PDB entry 1CF3 | X-ray diffraction, 1.90 A resolution | chain A

# Chain A
Protein: Protein (glucose oxidase)
Source organism: Aspergillus niger
Notes: EC 1.1.3.4
Reference sequence: P13006 (GOX_ASPNG); numbering as in UniProt (aligned over 1-583)
Sequence (583 residues; numbered 1 to 583; the number before each row is that of its first residue):
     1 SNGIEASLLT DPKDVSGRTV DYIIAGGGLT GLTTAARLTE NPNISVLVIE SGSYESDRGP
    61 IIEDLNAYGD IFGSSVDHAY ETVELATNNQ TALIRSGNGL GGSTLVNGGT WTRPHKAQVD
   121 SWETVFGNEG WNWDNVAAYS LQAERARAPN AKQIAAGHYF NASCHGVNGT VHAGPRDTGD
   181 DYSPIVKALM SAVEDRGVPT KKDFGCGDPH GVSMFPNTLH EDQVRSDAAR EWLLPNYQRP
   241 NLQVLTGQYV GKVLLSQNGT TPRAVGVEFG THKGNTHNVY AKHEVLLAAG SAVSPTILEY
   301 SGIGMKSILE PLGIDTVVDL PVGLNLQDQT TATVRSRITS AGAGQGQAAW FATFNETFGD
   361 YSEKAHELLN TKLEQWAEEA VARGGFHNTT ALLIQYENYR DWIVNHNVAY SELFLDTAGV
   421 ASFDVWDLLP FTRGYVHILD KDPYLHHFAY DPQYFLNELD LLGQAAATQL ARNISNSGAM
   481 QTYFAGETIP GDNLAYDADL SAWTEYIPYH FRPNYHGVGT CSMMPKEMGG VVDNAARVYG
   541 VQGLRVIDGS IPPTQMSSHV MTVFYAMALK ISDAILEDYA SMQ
Unresolved in the structure: 1-2
Swiss-Prot annotation at these positions:
  - binding site (FAD): Gly130
  - binding site (O2): Val560
  - mutagenesis: Ser362 (S362P: Causes entropic stabilization, in which a proline contributes to enzyme rigidity due to the lower degree of freedom of proline in the unfolded state)
Cystine bridges: Cys164-Cys206
Covalent attachments: N-acetylglucosamine (NAG) linked to Asn89, Asn161, Asn355, Asn388

# In short
Curated annotation (UniProt) lists FAD-binding residue Gly130, O2-binding residue Val560 and one mutagenesis
site.
Chain A is Protein (glucose oxidase) (Aspergillus niger); the structure, Glucose oxidase from apergillus
niger, was determined by X-ray diffraction.
